Entry 6REU (electron microscopy, 4.20 A resolution (low resolution: residue-level contacts below are approximate; hydrogen-bond / salt-bridge calls are withheld)); this record covers chains T and Y of the 20 polymer chains in the assembly.

# Chain T
Molecule: ATP synthase subunit alpha
Organism: Polytomella sp. Pringsheim 198.80
UniProt: A0ZW40 (A0ZW40_9CHLO); numbering as in UniProt (aligned over 1-562)
Sequence (562 residues; each row starts with the number of its first residue):
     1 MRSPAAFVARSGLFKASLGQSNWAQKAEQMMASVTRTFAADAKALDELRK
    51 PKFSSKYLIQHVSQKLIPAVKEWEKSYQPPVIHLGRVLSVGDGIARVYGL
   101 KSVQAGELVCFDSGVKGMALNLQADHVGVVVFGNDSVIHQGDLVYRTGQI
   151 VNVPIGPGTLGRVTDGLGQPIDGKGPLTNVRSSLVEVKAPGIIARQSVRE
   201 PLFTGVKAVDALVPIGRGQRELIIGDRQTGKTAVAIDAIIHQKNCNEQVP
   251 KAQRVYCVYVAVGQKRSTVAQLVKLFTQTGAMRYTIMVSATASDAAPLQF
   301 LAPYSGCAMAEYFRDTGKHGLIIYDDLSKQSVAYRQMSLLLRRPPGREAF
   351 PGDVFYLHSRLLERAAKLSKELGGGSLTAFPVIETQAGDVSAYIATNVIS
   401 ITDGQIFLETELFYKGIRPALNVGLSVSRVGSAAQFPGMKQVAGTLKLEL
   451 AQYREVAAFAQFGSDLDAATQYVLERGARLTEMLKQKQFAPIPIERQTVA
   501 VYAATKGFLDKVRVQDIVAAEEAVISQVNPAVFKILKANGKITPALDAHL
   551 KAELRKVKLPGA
Unresolved in the structure: 1-84
Sequence notes: conflict Arg266 (Lys in A0ZW40)
Metal / ion sites: Mg2+: Thr232 (together with ATP)
Small-molecule neighbours: ATP (adenosine-5'-triphosphate): Asp226, Arg227, Gln228, Thr229, Gly230, Lys231, Thr232, Ala233, Phe413, Arg418, Gln486, Lys487, Gln488

# Chain Y
Molecule: ATP synthase subunit beta
Organism: Polytomella sp. Pringsheim 198.80
Notes: EC 7.1.2.2
UniProt: A0ZW41 (A0ZW41_9CHLO); residues 1-574 here = UniProt positions 1-574
Sequence (574 residues; each row starts with the number of its first residue):
     1 MALRYAAGLAKNVVQRQGASLNIARAFAAEPAPAIDAGYVSQVIGPVVDV
    51 RFDGELPSILSSLEVEGHSVRLVLEVAQHMGDNTVRCIAMDSTDGLVRGQ
   101 KVVDTGSPIKVPVGRGTLGRIMNVIGEPVDEQGPIDAADIWSIHREAPEF
   151 TEQSTEQEILVTGIKVVDLLAPYQRGGKIGLFGGAGVGKTVLIMELINNV
   201 AKAHGGFSVFAGVGERTREGNDLYREMIESGVIKLGAERGNSKCTLVYGQ
   251 MNEPPGARARVALTGLTVAEYFRDIEGQDVLLFVDNIFRFTQANSEVSAL
   301 LGRIPSAVGYQPTLATDLGGLQERITTTTKGSITSVQAVYVPADDLTDPA
   351 PATTFAHLDATTVLSRSIAELGIYPAVDPLDSTSRMLNPNVIGAEHYNVA
   401 RGVQKVLQDYKNLQDIIAILGMDELSEEDKLTVARARKIQRFLSQPFQVA
   451 EVFTGTPGKYVDLADTISGFQGVLTGKYDDLPEMAFYMVGDIKEVKEKAD
   501 KMAKDIASRKEADNKKVSEELKDIPSLDKLVSEIKEVVIEEDDGLEEDFK
   551 AEALSSETVVLNEEGKSVPLPKKN
Unresolved in the structure: 1-35, 557-574
Sequence notes: conflict Ala350 (Gly in A0ZW41), Leu387 (Arg in A0ZW41)

# Chain T / chain Y interface
Contacting residue pairs (121; chain T residue first):
  Gly99(T) with Arg98(Y)
  Leu100(T) with Arg98(Y)
  Lys101(T) with Arg98(Y)
  Ser102(T) with Val97(Y)
  Val103(T) with Leu96(Y); Val97(Y)
  Gln104(T) with Gly95(Y); Leu96(Y); Val97(Y)
  Ala105(T) with Val43(Y); Thr93(Y); Asp94(Y); Gly95(Y); Leu96(Y)
  Asn121(T) with Val43(Y); Ile44(Y)
  Leu122(T) with Gln42(Y); Val43(Y); Arg98(Y)
  Gln123(T) with Ser41(Y); Gln42(Y); Arg98(Y)
  Ala124(T) with Gln42(Y); Arg98(Y)
  Val127(T) with Arg98(Y)
  Ile150(T) with Gly95(Y)
  Pro157(T) with Leu545(Y); Glu546(Y); Phe549(Y)
  Gly158(T) with Glu546(Y)
  Asn179(T) with Glu546(Y); Phe549(Y); Lys550(Y)
  Val180(T) with Phe549(Y)
  Arg181(T) with Phe549(Y)
  Lys188(T) with Asp91(Y); Asn252(Y); Glu253(Y)
  Ala189(T) with Asn252(Y)
  Pro190(T) with Thr217(Y)
  Gly191(T) with Thr217(Y)
  Ile192(T) with Ile121(Y); Thr217(Y); Asn221(Y); Gln250(Y)
  Ile193(T) with Val129(Y); Asp130(Y); Tyr224(Y)
  Arg195(T) with Thr217(Y); Arg218(Y); Asn221(Y); Arg225(Y)
  Gln196(T) with Asn221(Y)
  Ser197(T) with Asp222(Y)
  Arg220(T) with Arg218(Y)
  Glu247(T) with Ile539(Y)
  Gln248(T) with Ile539(Y)
  Val249(T) with Ile539(Y)
  Pro250(T) with Glu540(Y)
  Lys251(T) with Glu540(Y); Asp542(Y); Asp543(Y); Gly544(Y)
  Arg254(T) with Glu540(Y); Asp542(Y)
  Tyr256(T) with Asp543(Y)
  Arg283(T) with Glu541(Y); Asp543(Y)
  Tyr284(T) with Asp543(Y)
  Tyr312(T) with Phe549(Y); Glu552(Y)
  Phe313(T) with Leu545(Y)
  Lys318(T) with Leu545(Y)
  Arg343(T) with Ile44(Y); Gly45(Y)
  Pro344(T) with Ala299(Y); Leu300(Y)
  Arg347(T) with Val308(Y)
  Gly352(T) with Glu296(Y)
  Phe355(T) with Arg258(Y); Glu296(Y)
  Tyr356(T) with Asn252(Y); Glu253(Y); Pro254(Y); Pro255(Y); Arg258(Y)
  Ser359(T) with Met251(Y); Asn252(Y)
  Glu363(T) with Arg216(Y); Thr217(Y); Met251(Y)
  Ser391(T) with Ala343(Y)
  Ile399(T) with Arg216(Y)
  Ser400(T) with Arg216(Y); Met251(Y); Arg289(Y)
  Ile401(T) with Arg216(Y); Met251(Y)
  Thr402(T) with Arg216(Y)
  Asp403(T) with Arg216(Y); Arg218(Y)
  Arg429(T) with Arg216(Y); Glu219(Y)
  Val430(T) with Arg218(Y)
  Asn529(T) with Leu527(Y)
  Ala531(T) with Val531(Y)
  Val532(T) with Leu527(Y)
  Lys534(T) with Ile534(Y)
  Ile535(T) with Leu527(Y); Leu530(Y); Ile534(Y)
  Ala538(T) with Ile534(Y)
  Pro544(T) with Ile524(Y)
  Ala545(T) with Ile524(Y); Leu530(Y)
  Leu546(T) with Leu527(Y); Leu530(Y)
  Ala548(T) with Ile524(Y)
  His549(T) with Ile524(Y); Pro525(Y); Leu527(Y)
Other interface residues (no listed pair), chain T (78 interface residues in all): Leu120, Leu160, Glu186, Val198, Thr316, Pro345, Asp353, Arg360, Tyr393, Asn397, Asp547
Other interface residues (no listed pair), chain Y (66 interface residues in all): Pro46, Ser92, Glu131, Gly184, Ala185, Gly220, Gln292, Gly302, Pro305, Gly309, Asp523, Ser526, Val538

# In short
The interface between chain T and chain Y involves 78 residues on one side and 66 on the other. Chain T binds
ATP.
Here chain T is ATP synthase subunit alpha and chain Y is ATP synthase subunit beta, both from Polytomella sp.
Pringsheim 198.80. Entry 6REU (Cryo-EM structure of Polytomella F-ATP synthase, Rotary substate 3C, focussed
refinement of F1 head and rotor) was determined by electron microscopy (same publication as 6RD4, 6RD5, 6RD6,
6RD7, 6RD8, 6RD9 and 46 further entries).
